4FYG - chain A; structure by X-ray diffraction, 2.82 A resolution.

== Chain A ==
Molecule: SidF, inhibitor of growth family, member 3
Organism: Legionella pneumophila subsp. pneumophila
Notes: EC 3.1.3.67; fragment: N-terminal phosphatase domain of SidF
UniProtKB: Q5ZSD5 (Q5ZSD5_LEGPH); residue numbers follow UniProt; this construct covers 1-760
Chain sequence (761 residues; numbered 0 to 760; the number before each row is that of its first residue; numbering starts at 0):
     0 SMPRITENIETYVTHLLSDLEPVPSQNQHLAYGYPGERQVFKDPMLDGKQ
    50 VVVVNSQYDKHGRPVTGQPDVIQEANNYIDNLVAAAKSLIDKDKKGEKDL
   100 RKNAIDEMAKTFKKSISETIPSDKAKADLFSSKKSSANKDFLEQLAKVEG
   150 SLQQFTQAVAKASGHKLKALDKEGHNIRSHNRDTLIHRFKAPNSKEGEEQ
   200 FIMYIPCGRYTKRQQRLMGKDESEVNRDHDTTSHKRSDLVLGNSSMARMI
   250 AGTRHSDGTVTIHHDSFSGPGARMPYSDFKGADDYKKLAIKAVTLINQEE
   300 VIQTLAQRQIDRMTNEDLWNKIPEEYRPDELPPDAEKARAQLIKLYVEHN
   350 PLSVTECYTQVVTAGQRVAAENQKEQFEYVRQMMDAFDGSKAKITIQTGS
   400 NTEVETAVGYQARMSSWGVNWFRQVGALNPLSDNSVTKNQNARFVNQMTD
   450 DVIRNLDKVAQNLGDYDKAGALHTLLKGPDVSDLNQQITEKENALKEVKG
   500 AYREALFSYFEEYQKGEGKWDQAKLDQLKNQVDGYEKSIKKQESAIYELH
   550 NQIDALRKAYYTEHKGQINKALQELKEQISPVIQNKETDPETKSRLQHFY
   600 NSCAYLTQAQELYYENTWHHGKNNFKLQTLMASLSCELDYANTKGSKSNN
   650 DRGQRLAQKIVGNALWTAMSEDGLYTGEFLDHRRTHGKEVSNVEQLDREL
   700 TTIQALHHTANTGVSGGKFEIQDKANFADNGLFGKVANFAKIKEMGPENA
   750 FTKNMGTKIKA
Not modelled in the structure: 0, 744-760
Construct notes: expression tag (0); engineered mutation Ser-645 (Cys in Q5ZSD5)
Ligand contacts: 3PT ((2R)-3-{[(S)-hydroxy{[(1S,2R,3R,4S,5S,6S)-2,3,6-trihydroxy-4,5-bis(phosphonooxy)cyclohexyl]oxy}phosphoryl]oxy}propane-1,2-diyl dibutanoate): His-233, Gln-365, Ala-368, Glu-370, Asn-419, Trp-420, Phe-421, Ser-645, Lys-646, Ser-647, Asn-648, Asn-649, Asp-650, Arg-651, Gly-652, Lys-717, Lys-740
Reported in the primary citation:
  - conformationally variable residues (loop rearrangement): His-233
  - binding site for 3PT: His-233, Asn-419, Trp-420, Phe-421, Lys-646, Ser-647, Arg-651, Lys-717, Lys-740
  - specificity-determining residues: Glu-370 (proposed by the authors, not directly observed)
  - specificity-determining residues: His-233
  - mutagenesis - C645S: abolished catalytic activity (PI phosphatase activity)

== Summary ==
Chain A binds compound 3PT. The paper reports a binding site for 3PT at His-233, Asn-419 and Trp-420 among
others; C645S abolishes catalytic activity (PI phosphatase activity).
Chain A is SidF, inhibitor of growth family, member 3 (Legionella pneumophila subsp. pneumophila); the
structure, Structural basis for substrate recognition by a novel Legionella phosphoinositide phosphatase, was
determined by X-ray diffraction, deposited together with 4FYE and 4FYF.
